8E85 - chains A and P of the 3 polymer chains in the assembly; structure by X-ray diffraction, 1.72 A resolution.

[Chain A]
Molecule: DNA polymerase eta
Source organism: Homo sapiens
Notes: EC 2.7.7.7
UniProtKB: Q9Y253 (POLH_HUMAN); residue numbers follow UniProt; this construct covers 1-432
Sequence (435 residues; row label = number of the first residue in the row; numbers below 1 keep their minus sign (Gly-2 is residue -2)):
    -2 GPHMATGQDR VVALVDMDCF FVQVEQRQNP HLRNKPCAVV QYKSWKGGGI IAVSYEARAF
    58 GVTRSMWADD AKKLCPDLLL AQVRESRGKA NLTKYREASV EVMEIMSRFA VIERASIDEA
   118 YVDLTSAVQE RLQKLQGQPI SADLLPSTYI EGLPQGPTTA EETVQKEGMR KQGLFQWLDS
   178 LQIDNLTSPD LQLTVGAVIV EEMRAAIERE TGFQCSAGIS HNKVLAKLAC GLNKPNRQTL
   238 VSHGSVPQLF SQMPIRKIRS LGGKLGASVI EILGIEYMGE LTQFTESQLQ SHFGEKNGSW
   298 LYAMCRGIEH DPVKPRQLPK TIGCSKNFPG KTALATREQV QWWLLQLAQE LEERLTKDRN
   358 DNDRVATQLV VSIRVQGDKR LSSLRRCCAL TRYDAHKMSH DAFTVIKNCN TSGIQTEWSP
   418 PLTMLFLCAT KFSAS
Unresolved in the structure: 154-161, 411-412
Sequence notes: expression tag (-2 to 0)
Metal / ion sites: Mn2+ site 1: Asp13, Met14, Asp115 (together with XG4); Mn2+ site 2: Asp13, Asp115, Glu116 (together with XG4) (shared with G9(P) of chain P)
Ligand contacts: XG4 (2'-deoxy-5'-O-[(R)-hydroxy{[(R)-hydroxy(phosphonooxy)phosphoryl]amino}phosphoryl]guanosine): Asp13, Met14, Asp15, Cys16, Phe17, Phe18, Gln38, Ile48, Ala49, Tyr52, Arg55, Arg61, Leu89, Ile114, Asp115, Lys231
From the paper describing this entry:
  - mutagenesis - S113A (3-fold): decreased catalytic activity on dN primer end

[Chain P]
Molecule: 8-nt DNA/RNA hybrid strand
Sequence (8 nucleotides; row label = number of the first residue in the row):
     2 AGCGTCAG
Metal / ion sites: Mn2+: G9 (together with XG4) (shared with Asp13(A), Asp115(A), Glu116(A) of chain A)

[How chain A and chain P interact]
Residue-residue contacts - 25 pairs, chain A then chain P:
  Arg61(A) - G9(P)  hydrogen bond to the base
  Ser113(A) - G9(P)  hydrogen bond to the phosphate
  Ile114(A) - G9(P)  sugar contact
  Asp115(A) - G9(P)  phosphate contact
  Glu116(A) - G9(P)  phosphate contact
  Lys224(A) - G9(P)  salt bridge to the phosphate
  Ile255(A) - DA8(P)  phosphate contact
  Arg256(A) - DA8(P)  phosphate contact
  Ser257(A) - DC7(P)  phosphate contact
  Ser257(A) - DA8(P)  hydrogen bond to the phosphate
  Leu258(A) - DA8(P)  hydrogen bond to the phosphate
  Gly259(A) - DA8(P)  hydrogen bond to the phosphate
  Gly260(A) - DC7(P)  phosphate contact
  Gly260(A) - DA8(P)  phosphate contact
  Lys261(A) - DT6(P)  phosphate contact
  Lys261(A) - DC7(P)  hydrogen bond to the phosphate
  Leu262(A) - DC7(P)  hydrogen bond to the phosphate
  Arg377(A) - DG5(P)  salt bridge to the phosphate
  Leu381(A) - DC4(P)  phosphate contact
  Arg382(A) - DG3(P)  sugar contact
  Arg382(A) - DC4(P)  hydrogen bond to the phosphate
  Arg383(A) - DG3(P)  hydrogen bond to the phosphate
  Arg383(A) - DC4(P)  salt bridge to the phosphate
  Cys384(A) - DA2(P)  phosphate contact
  Cys384(A) - DG3(P)  hydrogen bond to the phosphate
Interface residues without a listed pair, chain A (22 interface residues in all): Asp13, Gln365, Ser379

[Summary]
22 residues of chain A and 8 residues of chain P are in contact; the contacts include 10 hydrogen bonds and 3
salt bridges. Polar pairs include Arg61(A)-G9(P), Ser113(A)-G9(P) and Ser257(A)-DA8(P). Ligands of chain A:
compound XG4. The paper reports that S113A of chain A reduces catalytic activity on dN primer end.
Chain A is DNA polymerase eta (Homo sapiens) and chain P is an 8-nt DNA/RNA hybrid strand; the structure,
Human DNA polymerase eta-DNA-rG-ended primer-dGMPNPP ternary mismatch complex with Mn2+, was determined by
X-ray diffraction together with 8E86, 8E87, 8E88, 8E89, 8E8A, 8E8B and 8 further entries from the same study.
